PDB entry 7S4Q | electron microscopy, 3.12 A resolution | chains A and C of the 6 polymer chains in the assembly

== Chain A (and C) ==
Name: EncA
Source organism: Myxococcus xanthus
Notes: chain C of this document is another copy of the same molecule, construct and numbering; everything in this record applies to it too
UniProtKB: Q1D6H4 (Q1D6H4_MYXXD); residues -7 to 286 here correspond to UniProt positions 1-294 (UniProt number = residue number + 8)
Chain sequence (294 residues; row label = number of the first residue in the row; numbers below 1 keep their minus sign (Met-7 is residue -7)):
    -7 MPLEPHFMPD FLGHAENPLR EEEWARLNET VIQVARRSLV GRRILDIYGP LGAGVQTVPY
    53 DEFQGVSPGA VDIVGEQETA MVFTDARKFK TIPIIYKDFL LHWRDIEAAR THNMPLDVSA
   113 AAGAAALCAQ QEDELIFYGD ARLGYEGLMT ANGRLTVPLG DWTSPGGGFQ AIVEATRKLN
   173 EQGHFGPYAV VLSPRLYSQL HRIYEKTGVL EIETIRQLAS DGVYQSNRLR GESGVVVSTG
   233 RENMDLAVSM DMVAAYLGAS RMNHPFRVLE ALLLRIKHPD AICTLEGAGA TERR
Disordered / not traced: -7 to 0, 278-286 (chain C: -7 to 6, 278-286)

== Interface between chain A and chain C ==
Pairs across the interface - 11 pairs, chain A then chain C:
  Glu8(A) with Ala7(C)
  Gly46(A) with Ala100(C)
  Val47(A) with Arg96(C)
  Gln48(A) with Arg96(C); Asp97(C), hydrogen bond
  Ile84(A) with Arg96(C), hydrogen bond (backbone-side chain)
  Ile86(A) with Trp95(C), hydrophobic; Arg96(C)
  Arg259(A) with Arg253(C); Met254(C)
  Leu261(A) with Met254(C), hydrophobic
Other interface residues (no listed pair), chain A (11 interface residues in all): Ala45, Met242, Leu249
Other interface residues (no listed pair), chain C (9 interface residues in all): Glu8, Glu99

== In short ==
11 residues of chain A and 9 residues of chain C are in contact, with 2 hydrogen bonds. Polar pairs include
Gln48(A)-Asp97(C) and Ile84(A)-Arg96(C).
Chain A and chain C are both EncA (Myxococcus xanthus); the structure, M. xanthus encapsulin EncA bound to
EncC targeting peptide, was determined by electron microscopy (same publication as 7S2T).
